Entry 8OW0 (electron microscopy, 3.40 A resolution); this record covers chains D and d of the 25 polymer chains in the assembly.

[Chain D]
Molecule: C0n3 DNA
Sequence (153 nucleotides; numbered 1 to 153; the number before each row is that of its first residue):
     1 ATAAGTCACA TGGTGCCGAG GCCGCTCAAT TGGTCGTAGA CAGCTCTAGC ACCGCTTAAA
    61 CGCACGTACG CGCTGTCCCC CGCGTTTTAA TATTAGTGTA TTTGATTTCC GAAAGTTAAA
   121 AAAGAAATAG TAAGAAATAT ATATTTCATT GAA
Not modelled in the structure: 122-153

[Chain d]
Protein: Histone H2B.1
From: Saccharomyces cerevisiae
UniProtKB: P02293 (H2B1_YEAST); residues 1-131 here = UniProt positions 1-131
Amino-acid sequence (131 residues; row label = number of the first residue in the row):
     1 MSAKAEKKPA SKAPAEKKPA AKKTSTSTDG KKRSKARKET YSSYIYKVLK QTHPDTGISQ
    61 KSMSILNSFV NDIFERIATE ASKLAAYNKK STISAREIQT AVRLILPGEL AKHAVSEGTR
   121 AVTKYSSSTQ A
Not modelled in the structure: 1-33, 129-131
Curated features (UniProtKB/Swiss-Prot):
  - modified residue: Lys7 (N6-acetyllysine), Lys8 (N6-acetyllysine), Ser11 (Phosphoserine), Lys12 (N6-acetyllysine), Lys17 (N6-acetyllysine), Lys18 (N6-acetyllysine), Lys22 (N6-acetyllysine), Lys23 (N6-acetyllysine), Lys35 (N6-succinyllysine), Lys38 (N6,N6-dimethyllysine), Lys47 (N6-succinyllysine)
  - cross-link (Glycyl lysine isopeptide (Lys-Gly)): Lys7 (interchain with G-Cter in SUMO), Lys8 (interchain with G-Cter in SUMO), Lys17 (interchain with G-Cter in SUMO), Lys18 (interchain with G-Cter in SUMO), Lys124 (interchain with G-Cter in ubiquitin)
  - mutagenesis: Lys7 to Lys8 (Reduces sumoylation), Ser11 (S11A: Desensitizes cells to H(2)O(2) treatment; S11E: Induces apoptotic-like features including chromatin condensation), Lys17 to Lys18 (Reduces sumoylation), Val48 (V48F: Confers UV-radiation sensitivity; when associated with F-87 and S-88), Tyr87 (Y87F: Confers UV-radiation sensitivity; when associated with F-48 and S-88), Asn88 (N88S: Confers UV-radiation sensitivity; when associated with F-48 and F-87), Lys124 (K124R: Impairs ubiquitin conjugation, DNA double-strand brakes formation during meiosis and histone H3-K79 methylation)

[Chain D / chain d interface]
Pairs across the interface - 8 pairs, chain D then chain d:
  DA38(D) with Ser91(d), hydrogen bond to the phosphate; Thr92(d), hydrogen bond to the phosphate
  DG39(D) with Lys90(d), hydrogen bond to the phosphate; Ser91(d), hydrogen bond to the phosphate; Thr92(d), hydrogen bond to the phosphate
  DA40(D) with Lys90(d), salt bridge to the phosphate; Arg96(d), salt bridge to the phosphate
  DT103(D) with Ser34(d), hydrogen bond to the phosphate

[In short]
4 residues of chain D and 5 residues of chain d are in contact; the contacts include 6 hydrogen bonds and 2
salt bridges. Polar pairs include DA38(D)-Ser91(d), DA38(D)-Thr92(d) and DG39(D)-Lys90(d). From UniProt: 9
mutagenesis sites on chain d.
Chain D is C0n3 DNA and chain d is Histone H2B.1 (Saccharomyces cerevisiae); the structure, Cryo-EM structure
of CBF1-CCAN bound topologically to a centromeric CENP-A nucleosome, was determined by electron microscopy,
deposited together with 8OVW, 8OVX and 8OW1.
